PDB entry 6X5A | electron microscopy, 4.36 A resolution (low resolution: residue-level contacts below are approximate; hydrogen-bond / salt-bridge calls are withheld) | chains A and I of the 11 polymer chains in the assembly

[Chain A]
Protein: Histone H3.2
From: Homo sapiens
UniProt: Q71DI3 (H32_HUMAN); residues 1-135 here correspond to UniProt positions 2-136 (UniProt number = residue number + 1)
Amino-acid sequence (135 residues; numbered 1 to 135; the number before each row is that of its first residue):
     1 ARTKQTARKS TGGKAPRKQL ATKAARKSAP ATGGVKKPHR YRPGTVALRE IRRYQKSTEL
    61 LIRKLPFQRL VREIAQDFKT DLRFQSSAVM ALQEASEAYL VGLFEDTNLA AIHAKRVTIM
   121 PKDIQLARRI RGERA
Not modelled in the structure: 1-36, 135
Sequence notes: conflict Ala110 (Cys111 in Q71DI3)
Swiss-Prot annotation at these positions:
  - modified residue: Arg2 (Asymmetric dimethylarginine), Thr3 (Phosphothreonine), Lys4 (Allysine), Gln5 (5-glutamyl dopamine), Thr6 (Phosphothreonine), Arg8 (Citrulline), Lys9 (N6,N6,N6-trimethyllysine), Ser10 (ADP-ribosylserine), Thr11 (Phosphothreonine), Lys14 (N6-(2-hydroxyisobutyryl)lysine), Arg17 (Asymmetric dimethylarginine), Lys18 (N6-(2-hydroxyisobutyryl)lysine), Lys23 (N6-(2-hydroxyisobutyryl)lysine), Arg26 (Citrulline), Lys27 (N6,N6,N6-trimethyllysine), Ser28 (ADP-ribosylserine), Lys36 (N6,N6,N6-trimethyllysine), Lys37 (N6-methyllysine), Tyr41 (Phosphotyrosine), Lys56 (N6,N6,N6-trimethyllysine) and 8 more in UniProt
  - lipidation: Lys18 (N6-decanoyllysine)

[Chain I]
Molecule: natural (147-nt DNA)
From: Homo sapiens
Sequence (147 nucleotides; each row starts with the number of its first residue; numbering starts at 0):
     0 CTGGAGAATC CCGGTGCCGA GGCCGCTCAA TTGGTCGTAG ACAGCTCTAG CACCGCTTAA
    60 ACGCACGTAC GCGCTGTCCC CCGCGTTTTA ACCGCCAAGG GGATTACTCC CTAGTCTCCA
   120 GGCACGTGTC AGATATATAC ATCCTGT
Not modelled in the structure: 0, 146

[How chain A and chain I interact]
Residue-residue contacts (18; chain A residue first):
  Lys37(A) - DG145(I)
  Arg40(A) - DT144(I)
  Tyr41(A) - DC143(I)
  Arg42(A) - DA68(I)
  Arg42(A) - DC143(I)
  Thr45(A) - DC143(I)
  Arg72(A) - DC50(I)
  Leu82(A) - DC50(I)
  Arg83(A) - DG49(I)
  Arg83(A) - DC50(I)
  Phe84(A) - DG49(I)
  Phe84(A) - DC50(I)
  Gln85(A) - DG49(I)
  Ser86(A) - DG49(I)
  Arg116(A) - DG70(I)
  Val117(A) - DG70(I)
  Thr118(A) - DG70(I)
  Met120(A) - DC71(I)
Other interface residues (no listed pair), chain A (17 interface residues in all): Pro43, Lys115
Other interface residues (no listed pair), chain I (10 interface residues in all): DC69, DC142

[Summary]
17 residues of chain A face 10 of chain I across their interface.
Here chain A is Histone H3.2 and chain I is natural (147-nt DNA), both from Homo sapiens. Entry 6X5A (The
mouse cGAS catalytic domain binding to human nucleosome that purified from HEK293T cells) was determined by
electron microscopy together with 6X59 and 6XJD from the same study.
